9FW9 - chains D and B of the 4 polymer chains in the assembly; structure by electron microscopy, 3.90 A resolution.

Chain D:
Name: Outer membrane usher protein FimD
From: Escherichia coli
UniProtKB: P30130 (FIMD_ECOLI); residues 1-833 here correspond to UniProt positions 46-878 (UniProt number = residue number + 45)
Amino-acid sequence (847 residues; row label = number of the first residue in the row):
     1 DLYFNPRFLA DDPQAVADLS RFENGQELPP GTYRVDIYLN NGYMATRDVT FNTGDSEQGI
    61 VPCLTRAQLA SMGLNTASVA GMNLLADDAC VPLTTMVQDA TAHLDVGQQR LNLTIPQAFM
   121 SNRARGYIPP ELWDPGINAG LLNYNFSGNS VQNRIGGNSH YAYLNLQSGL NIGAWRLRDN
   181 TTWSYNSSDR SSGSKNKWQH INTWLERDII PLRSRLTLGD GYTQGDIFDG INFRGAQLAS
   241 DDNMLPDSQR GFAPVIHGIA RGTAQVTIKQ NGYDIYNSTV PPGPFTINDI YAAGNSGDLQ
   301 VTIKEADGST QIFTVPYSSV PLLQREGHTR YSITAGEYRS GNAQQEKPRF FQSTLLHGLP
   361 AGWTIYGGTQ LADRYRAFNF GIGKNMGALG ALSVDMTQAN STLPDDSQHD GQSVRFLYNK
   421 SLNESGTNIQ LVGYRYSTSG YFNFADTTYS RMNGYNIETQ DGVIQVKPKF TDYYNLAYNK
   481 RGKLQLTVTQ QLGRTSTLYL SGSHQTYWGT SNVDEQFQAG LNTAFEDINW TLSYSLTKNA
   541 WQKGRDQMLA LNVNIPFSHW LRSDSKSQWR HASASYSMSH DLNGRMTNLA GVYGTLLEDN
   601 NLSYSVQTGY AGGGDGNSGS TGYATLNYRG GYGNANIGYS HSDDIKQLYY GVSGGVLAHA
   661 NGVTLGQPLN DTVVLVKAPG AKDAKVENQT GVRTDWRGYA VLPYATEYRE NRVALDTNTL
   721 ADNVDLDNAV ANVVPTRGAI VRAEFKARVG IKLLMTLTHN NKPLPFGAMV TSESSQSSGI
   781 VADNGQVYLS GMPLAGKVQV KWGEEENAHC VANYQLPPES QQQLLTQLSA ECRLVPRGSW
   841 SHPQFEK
Unresolved in the structure: 1-115, 188-193, 454-477, 614-616, 804-808, 834-847
Construct notes: conflict Pro348 (Thr393 in P30130); expression tag (834-847)
Cystine bridges: Cys810-Cys832

Chain B:
Name: Type-1 fimbrial protein, A chain
From: Escherichia coli
UniProtKB: P04128 (FIMA1_ECOLI); residues 1-159 here correspond to UniProt positions 24-182 (UniProt number = residue number + 23)
Amino-acid sequence (160 residues; each row starts with the number of its first residue; numbering starts at 0):
     0 MAATTVNGGT VHFKGEVVNA ACAVDAGSVD QTVQLGQVRT ASLAQEGATS SAVGFNIQLN
    60 DCDTNVASKA AVAFLGTAID AGHTNVLALQ SSAAGSATNV GVQILDRTGA ALTLDGATFS
   120 SETTLNNGTN TIPFQARYFA TGAATPGAAN ADATFKVQYQ
Unresolved in the structure: 0-19
Construct notes: initiating methionine (0)
Cystine bridges: Cys21-Cys61

Interface between chain D and chain B:
Pairs across the interface (71):
  Arg125(D) - Gln44(B)  hydrogen bond
  Ser147(D) - Thr128(B)
  Ile201(D) - Asn125(B)
  Tyr222(D) - Arg106(B)  hydrogen bond
  Asn232(D) - Thr123(B)
  Asp247(D) - Thr48(B)  hydrogen bond
  Asp247(D) - Arg136(B)  salt bridge
  Arg250(D) - Arg136(B)
  Gln270(D) - Glu45(B)
  Tyr273(D) - Asn98(B)  hydrogen bond
  Tyr273(D) - Gly141(B)
  Ile275(D) - Gln44(B)  hydrogen bond (backbone-side chain)
  Tyr291(D) - Gln44(B)
  Tyr291(D) - Glu45(B)
  Tyr291(D) - Gly46(B)
  Ala293(D) - Glu45(B)
  Ala293(D) - His82(B)
  Gly294(D) - His82(B)
  Asn295(D) - Gly81(B)  hydrogen bond (side chain-backbone)
  Leu422(D) - Gly81(B)
  Gly426(D) - Ala80(B)
  Thr427(D) - Ala80(B)
  Ile429(D) - Ala80(B)
  Thr487(D) - Asp114(B)
  Gln491(D) - Ala77(B)  hydrogen bond (side chain-backbone)
  Gln491(D) - Ile78(B)  hydrogen bond (side chain-backbone)
  Gln491(D) - Asp79(B)
  Gln491(D) - Ala80(B)  hydrogen bond (side chain-backbone)
  Thr495(D) - Thr76(B)
  Thr497(D) - Thr76(B)
  Thr497(D) - Ala77(B)
  Tyr499(D) - Leu74(B)  hydrophobic
  Tyr499(D) - Gly75(B)  hydrogen bond (side chain-backbone)
  Tyr499(D) - Ala77(B)  hydrogen bond (side chain-backbone)
  Tyr499(D) - Leu113(B)
  Tyr499(D) - Asp114(B)
  Ser501(D) - Ala116(B)
  Gln518(D) - Gly115(B)
  Gln518(D) - Ala116(B)  hydrogen bond (side chain-backbone)
  Gln518(D) - Lys155(B)
  Asn522(D) - Leu74(B)
  Asn522(D) - Gly75(B)
  Asn522(D) - Thr76(B)  hydrogen bond (backbone-side chain)
  Thr523(D) - Thr76(B)
  Glu526(D) - Gln89(B)
  Glu526(D) - Ser90(B)
  Asp527(D) - Gln89(B)
  Asp527(D) - Ser90(B)
  Asn529(D) - Asp151(B)
  Thr531(D) - Leu74(B)
  Ser575(D) - Asp29(B)  hydrogen bond
  Tyr593(D) - Asp29(B)
  Thr595(D) - Thr31(B)
  Asn600(D) - Gln33(B)
  Gln607(D) - Val28(B)
  Gln607(D) - Asp29(B)
  Tyr623(D) - Ala25(B)
  Tyr623(D) - Gly26(B)  hydrogen bond (side chain-backbone)
  Tyr623(D) - Val28(B)
  Thr625(D) - Ala25(B)
  Thr625(D) - Gly26(B)
  Asn627(D) - Gly26(B)
  Asn636(D) - Asp24(B)
  Tyr649(D) - Ala25(B)  hydrophobic
  Asn688(D) - Gln36(B)
  Thr690(D) - Gln33(B)
  Tyr704(D) - Ala51(B)
  Tyr704(D) - Gly53(B)
  Tyr704(D) - Gln134(B)  hydrogen bond
  Thr706(D) - Ser50(B)
  Thr706(D) - Ala51(B)
Other interface residues (no listed pair), chain D (59 interface residues in all): Asn145, Asn149, Tyr163, Asn165, Thr182, Gly230, Thr489, Ala524, Asn552, Asn554, Pro556, Ser563, Ser605, Asn711
Other interface residues (no listed pair), chain B (57 interface residues in all): Ser27, Gly35, Ala47, Val52, Gln57, Asn59, Asp60, Lys68, Thr83, Ser91, Ala93, Asn126, Gly127, Thr130, Thr140, Ala142, Thr153

In short:
The interface between chain D and chain B involves 59 residues on one side and 57 on the other, with 16
hydrogen bonds and 1 salt bridge. Polar contacts include Asp247(D)-Arg136(B), Arg125(D)-Gln44(B) and
Tyr222(D)-Arg106(B).
Here chain D is Outer membrane usher protein FimD and chain B is Type-1 fimbrial protein, A chain, both from
Escherichia coli. Entry 9FW9 (Cryo-EM structure of the type 1 pilus assembly platform as part of the
FimA-bound chaperone-usher pilus ...) was determined by electron microscopy together with 9FWB, 9FX0, 9FX8,
9FXB, 9FXS and 9FY9 from the same study.
